PDB entry 2HPC | X-ray diffraction, 2.90 A resolution | chains B and C of the 5 polymer chains in the assembly

# Chain B
Protein: Fibrinogen beta chain
From: Homo sapiens
UniProtKB: P02675 (FIBB_HUMAN); residues 134-461 here correspond to UniProt positions 164-491 (UniProt number = residue number + 30)
Chain sequence (328 residues; each row starts with the number of its first residue):
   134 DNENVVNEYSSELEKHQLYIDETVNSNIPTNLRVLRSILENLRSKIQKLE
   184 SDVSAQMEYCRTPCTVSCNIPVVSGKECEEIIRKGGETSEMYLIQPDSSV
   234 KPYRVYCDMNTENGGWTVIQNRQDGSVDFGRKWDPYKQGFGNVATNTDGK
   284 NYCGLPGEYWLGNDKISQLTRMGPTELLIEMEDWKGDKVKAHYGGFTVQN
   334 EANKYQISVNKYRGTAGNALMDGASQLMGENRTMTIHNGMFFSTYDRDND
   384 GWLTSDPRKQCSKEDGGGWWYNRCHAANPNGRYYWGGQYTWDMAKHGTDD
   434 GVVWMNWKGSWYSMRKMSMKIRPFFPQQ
Disordered / not traced: 134-150, 458-461
Cystine bridges: C201-C286, C211-C240, C394-C407
Covalent attachments: N-acetylglucosamine (NAG) linked to N364
Metal / ion sites: Ca2+: D381, D383, W385
UniProt features mapped onto this chain:
  - glycosylation: N364 (N-linked (GlcNAc...) asparagine)

# Chain C
Protein: Fibrinogen, gamma polypeptide
From: Homo sapiens
UniProtKB: Q53Y18 (Q53Y18_HUMAN); residues 89-411 here correspond to UniProt positions 115-437 (UniProt number = residue number + 26)
Chain sequence (323 residues; numbered 89 to 411; the number before each row is that of its first residue):
    89 MLEEIMKYEASILTHDSSIRYLQEIYNSNNQKIVNLKEKVAQLEAQCQEP
   139 CKDTVQIHDITGKDCQDIANKGAKQSGLYFIKPLKANQQFLVYCEIDGSG
   189 NGWTVFQKRLDGSVDFKKNWIQYKEGFGHLSPTGTTEFWLGNEKIHLIST
   239 QSAIPYALRVELEDWNGRTSTADYAMFKVGPEADKYRLTYAYFAGGDAGD
   289 AFDGFDFGDDPSDKFFTSHNGMQFSTWDNDNDKFEGNCAEQDGSGWWMNK
   339 CHAGHLNGVYYQGGTYSKASTPNGYDNGIIWATWKTRWYSMKKTTMKIIP
   389 FNRLTIGEGQQHHLGGAKQAGDV
Disordered / not traced: 89-91, 397-411
Cystine bridges: C153-C182, C326-C339
Metal / ion sites: Ca2+: D318, F322, G324

# How chain B and chain C interact
Inter-chain disulfides: C197(B)-C139(C)
Residue-residue contacts (62; chain B residue first):
  D154(B) - E97(C)
  N158(B) - I100(C)
  I161(B) - H103(C)
  L165(B) - S106(C)
  L165(B) - I107(C)  hydrophobic
  L165(B) - L110(C)  hydrophobic
  L168(B) - L110(C)  hydrophobic
  R169(B) - Y109(C)
  R169(B) - L110(C)
  L172(B) - I113(C)  hydrophobic
  L172(B) - Y114(C)  hydrophobic
  R176(B) - N117(C)  hydrogen bond
  R176(B) - K120(C)
  I179(B) - N117(C)
  L182(B) - L124(C)
  E183(B) - K127(C)  hydrogen bond (backbone-side chain)
  V186(B) - K127(C)
  M190(B) - L131(C)  hydrophobic
  C193(B) - Q134(C)  hydrogen bond
  C193(B) - C135(C)  hydrophobic
  R194(B) - Q134(C)
  C197(B) - C139(C)  disulfide
  C197(B) - K140(C)  hydrogen bond (backbone-backbone)
  T198(B) - K140(C)
  V199(B) - K140(C)  hydrogen bond (backbone-backbone)
  V199(B) - D141(C)
  V199(B) - T142(C)  hydrogen bond (backbone-backbone)
  S200(B) - D141(C)  hydrogen bond (backbone-side chain)
  S200(B) - T142(C)  hydrogen bond
  C201(B) - D141(C)  hydrogen bond (backbone-side chain)
  C201(B) - V143(C)
  N202(B) - V143(C)
  N202(B) - H217(C)
  N202(B) - S219(C)
  N202(B) - P220(C)
  I203(B) - L218(C)  hydrogen bond (backbone-backbone)
  P204(B) - G216(C)
  P204(B) - H217(C)
  P204(B) - L218(C)
  V205(B) - F215(C)
  V205(B) - G216(C)
  V205(B) - H217(C)
  V205(B) - L218(C)
  V205(B) - F226(C)  hydrophobic
  V205(B) - W227(C)
  V205(B) - L228(C)  hydrophobic
  K217(B) - I209(C)
  K217(B) - E213(C)
  G218(B) - Q210(C)  hydrogen bond (backbone-side chain)
  Q228(B) - Q177(C)
  S231(B) - Q176(C)  hydrogen bond
  P235(B) - F168(C)  hydrophobic
  R237(B) - D141(C)  salt bridge
  R237(B) - V143(C)
  D261(B) - Q136(C)
  R264(B) - Q136(C)  hydrogen bond (side chain-backbone)
  G274(B) - P138(C)
  N275(B) - P138(C)
  N275(B) - C139(C)  hydrogen bond (side chain-backbone)
  N284(B) - H217(C)  hydrogen bond
  N284(B) - T224(C)
  Y285(B) - H217(C)
Also at the interface, not in a pair above, chain B (43 interface residues in all): V157, E173, Q189, V206, R216, E220, L226
Also at the interface, not in a pair above, chain C (46 interface residues in all): L101, I121, V128, E137, Q144, L179, G214

# Summary
The interface between chain B and chain C involves 43 residues on one side and 46 on the other, with 1
disulfide bond, 15 hydrogen bonds and 1 salt bridge. Polar pairs include R237(B)-D141(C), R176(B)-N117(C) and
E183(B)-K127(C). N-acetylglucosamine is covalently linked to N364(B).
Here chain B is Fibrinogen beta chain and chain C is Fibrinogen, gamma polypeptide, both from Homo sapiens.
Entry 2HPC (Crystal structure of fragment D from Human Fibrinogen Complexed with Gly-Pro-Arg-Pro-amide) was
determined by X-ray diffraction.
